7THJ - chains A and B of the 8 polymer chains in the assembly; structure by electron microscopy, 3.80 A resolution.

Chain A:
Molecule: Replication factor C subunit 1
Source organism: Saccharomyces cerevisiae
Reference sequence: P38630 (RFC1_YEAST); residues 1-861 here = UniProt positions 1-861
Sequence (861 residues; each row starts with the number of its first residue):
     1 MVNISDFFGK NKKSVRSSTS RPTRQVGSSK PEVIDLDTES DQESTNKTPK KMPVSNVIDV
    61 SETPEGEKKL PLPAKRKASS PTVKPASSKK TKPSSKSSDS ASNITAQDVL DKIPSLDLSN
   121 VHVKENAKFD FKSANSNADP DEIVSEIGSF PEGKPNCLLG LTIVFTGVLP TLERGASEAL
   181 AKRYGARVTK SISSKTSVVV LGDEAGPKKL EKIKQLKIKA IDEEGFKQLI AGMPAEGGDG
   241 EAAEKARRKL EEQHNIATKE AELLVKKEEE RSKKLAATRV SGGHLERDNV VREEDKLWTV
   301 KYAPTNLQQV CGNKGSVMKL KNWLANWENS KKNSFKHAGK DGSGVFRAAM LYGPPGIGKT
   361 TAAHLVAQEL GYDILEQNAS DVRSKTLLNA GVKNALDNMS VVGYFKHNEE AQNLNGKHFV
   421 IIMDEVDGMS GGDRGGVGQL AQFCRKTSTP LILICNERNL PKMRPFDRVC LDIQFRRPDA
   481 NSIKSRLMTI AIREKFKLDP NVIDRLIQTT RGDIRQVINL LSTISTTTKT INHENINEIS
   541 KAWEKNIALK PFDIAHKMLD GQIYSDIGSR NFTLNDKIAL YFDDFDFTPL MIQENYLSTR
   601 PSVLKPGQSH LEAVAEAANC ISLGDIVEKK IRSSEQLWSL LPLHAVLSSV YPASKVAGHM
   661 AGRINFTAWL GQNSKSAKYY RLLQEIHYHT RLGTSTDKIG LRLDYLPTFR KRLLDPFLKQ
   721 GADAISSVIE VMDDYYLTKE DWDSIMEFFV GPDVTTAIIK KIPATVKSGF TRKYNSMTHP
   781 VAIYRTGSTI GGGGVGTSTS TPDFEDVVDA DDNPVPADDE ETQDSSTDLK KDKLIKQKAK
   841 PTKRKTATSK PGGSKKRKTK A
Unresolved in the structure: 1-291, 530-536, 781-861
Swiss-Prot annotation at these positions:
  - motif (Nuclear localization signal): Lys830 to Leu834, Lys855 to Lys860
  - binding site (ATP): Thr299, Cys311, Gly353 to Thr361, Asn456
  - modified residue: Thr38 (Phosphothreonine), Ser40 (Phosphoserine), Thr63 (Phosphothreonine)
  - mutagenesis: Asp427 (D427H: In cs mutant CDC44-2; causes cell cycle arrest), Gly436 (G436R: In cs mutant CDC44-3/4; causes cell cycle arrest), Gly512 (G512A: In cs mutant CDC44-9; no effect), Asp513 (D513N: In cs mutants CDC44-1/5/8 and CDC44-9; causes cell cycle arrest)
Bound ions: Mg2+: Thr360 (together with ATP-gamma-S)
Ligand contacts: ATP-gamma-S (AGS; phosphothiophosphoric acid-adenylate ester): Thr299, Ala303, Pro304, Gln309, Val310, Cys311, Pro355, Gly356, Ile357, Gly358, Lys359, Thr360, Thr361, Asn456, Arg486, Ile514, Arg515, Ile518
From the paper describing this entry:
  - mutagenesis - W638G: decreased catalytic activity on PCNA and DNA
  - mutagenesis - F582A: unchanged catalytic activity on DNA
  - mutagenesis - F582A: unchanged binding to DNA
  - mutagenesis - F582A, W638G: unchanged growth

Chain B:
Molecule: Replication factor C subunit 4
Source organism: Saccharomyces cerevisiae
Reference sequence: P40339 (RFC4_YEAST); residues 1-323 here = UniProt positions 1-323
Sequence (323 residues; each row starts with the number of its first residue):
     1 MSKTLSLQLP WVEKYRPQVL SDIVGNKETI DRLQQIAKDG NMPHMIISGM PGIGKTTSVH
    61 CLAHELLGRS YADGVLELNA SDDRGIDVVR NQIKHFAQKK LHLPPGKHKI VILDEADSMT
   121 AGAQQALRRT MELYSNSTRF AFACNQSNKI IEPLQSRCAI LRYSKLSDED VLKRLLQIIK
   181 LEDVKYTNDG LEAIIFTAEG DMRQAINNLQ STVAGHGLVN ADNVFKIVDS PHPLIVKKML
   241 LASNLEDSIQ ILRTDLWKKG YSSIDIVTTS FRVTKNLAQV KESVRLEMIK EIGLTHMRIL
   301 EGVGTYLQLA SMLAKIHKLN NKA
Unresolved in the structure: 1-7, 323
Swiss-Prot annotation at these positions:
  - binding site (ATP): Val12, Val24, Gly49 to Thr57, Asn145, Arg203
Bound ions: Mg2+: Thr56 (together with ATP-gamma-S)
Ligand contacts:
  - ATP-gamma-S (AGS; phosphothiophosphoric acid-adenylate ester), molecule 1: Val12, Tyr15, Arg16, Pro17, Asp22, Ile23, Val24, Gly25, Pro51, Gly52, Ile53, Gly54, Lys55, Thr56, Thr57, Asn145, Leu166, Arg174, Met202, Arg203, Ile206
  - ATP-gamma-S (AGS), molecule 2: Arg128, Glu132, Pro153, Arg157

Interface between chain A and chain B:
Residue-residue contacts (83; chain A residue first):
  Arg292(A) - Pro105(B)
  Glu294(A) - Asn41(B)  hydrogen bond (backbone-side chain)
  Asp295(A) - Asn41(B)  hydrogen bond (backbone-side chain)
  Asp295(A) - Pro105(B)
  Asp295(A) - His108(B)  hydrogen bond (backbone-side chain)
  Asp295(A) - Arg139(B)  hydrogen bond (backbone-side chain)
  Lys296(A) - Asn41(B)  hydrogen bond (backbone-side chain)
  Lys296(A) - Asn136(B)
  Leu297(A) - Pro43(B)  hydrophobic
  Leu297(A) - His44(B)
  Leu297(A) - Ser135(B)
  Leu297(A) - Arg139(B)
  Val300(A) - Ser135(B)
  Thr360(A) - Arg129(B)
  His364(A) - Arg129(B)
  Glu376(A) - Arg129(B)  salt bridge
  Asn378(A) - Arg129(B)
  Ala379(A) - Arg90(B)  hydrogen bond (backbone-side chain)
  Ser380(A) - Arg90(B)
  Ser380(A) - Lys94(B)  hydrogen bond (backbone-side chain)
  Ser380(A) - Ala126(B)
  Ser380(A) - Thr130(B)
  Asp381(A) - Arg90(B)
  Asp381(A) - Lys94(B)  salt bridge
  Val382(A) - Arg90(B)
  Glu425(A) - Arg128(B)  salt bridge
  Gly428(A) - Gln125(B)
  Ser430(A) - Ile86(B)
  Ser430(A) - Gly122(B)
  Asp433(A) - Arg90(B)  salt bridge
  Asn456(A) - Arg128(B)
  Asp513(A) - Ser156(B)  hydrogen bond
  Arg515(A) - Glu132(B)  salt bridge
  Arg515(A) - Ser156(B)
  Arg515(A) - Arg157(B)
  Gln516(A) - Gln155(B)
  Gln516(A) - Ser156(B)
  Asn519(A) - Ser156(B)  hydrogen bond (side chain-backbone)
  Asn519(A) - Arg157(B)  hydrogen bond (side chain-backbone)
  Thr523(A) - Arg32(B)
  Thr526(A) - Arg32(B)  hydrogen bond
  Thr526(A) - Gln35(B)
  Thr526(A) - Ile36(B)
  Thr527(A) - Arg32(B)
  Thr528(A) - Gln35(B)  hydrogen bond
  Lys529(A) - Gln35(B)
  Trp543(A) - Arg32(B)
  Asn546(A) - Glu28(B)  hydrogen bond
  Ile547(A) - Arg32(B)
  Leu574(A) - Glu282(B)
  Leu574(A) - Leu286(B)  hydrophobic
  Leu574(A) - Ile289(B)  hydrophobic
  Asn575(A) - Lys275(B)
  Asn575(A) - Asn276(B)  hydrogen bond
  Lys577(A) - Glu282(B)  salt bridge
  Ile578(A) - Lys275(B)
  Phe582(A) - Met50(B)  hydrophobic
  Phe582(A) - Ser164(B)
  Phe582(A) - Lys165(B)
  Asp583(A) - Ser164(B)
  Asp586(A) - Ser147(B)
  Asp586(A) - Arg162(B)  salt bridge
  Phe587(A) - Arg162(B)
  Leu623(A) - Lys290(B)
  Val627(A) - Met297(B)  hydrophobic
  Lys630(A) - Met297(B)
  Lys630(A) - Glu301(B)  salt bridge
  Glu635(A) - Gln146(B)
  Glu635(A) - Lys149(B)
  Trp638(A) - Met50(B)
  Trp638(A) - Pro51(B)
  Trp638(A) - Asn145(B)
  Trp638(A) - Gln146(B)
  Leu640(A) - His296(B)
  Leu640(A) - Leu300(B)  hydrophobic
  Pro642(A) - Phe271(B)  hydrophobic
  Leu643(A) - Phe271(B)
  Leu643(A) - Gly293(B)
  Val646(A) - Ile289(B)  hydrophobic
  Leu647(A) - Lys290(B)
  Val650(A) - Leu286(B)  hydrophobic
  Tyr651(A) - Leu286(B)  hydrophobic
  Ser654(A) - Leu286(B)
Interface residues without a listed pair, chain A (60 interface residues in all): Pro355, Asp427, Gly432, Lys550, Ser569, Phe585, Arg632, Ser639
Interface residues without a listed pair, chain B (52 interface residues in all): Asn148, Glu152, Pro153, Cys158, Arg285, Glu287

Summary:
Chain A and chain B form an interface of 60 and 52 residues respectively; the contacts include 14 hydrogen
bonds and 8 salt bridges. Polar contacts include Glu376(A)-Arg129(B), Asp381(A)-Lys94(B) and
Glu425(A)-Arg128(B). From the paper: W638G of chain A reduces catalytic activity on PCNA and DNA; F582A and
W638G of chain A leave growth unchanged.
Chain A is Replication factor C subunit 1 and chain B is Replication factor C subunit 4, both from
Saccharomyces cerevisiae; the structure, Structure of the yeast clamp loader (Replication Factor C RFC) bound
to the sliding clamp (Proliferating ..., was determined by electron microscopy together with 7THV, 7TI8, 7TIB,
7TIC, 7TID and 7TKU from the same study.
